6N2O - chains A and C of the 4 polymer chains in the assembly; structure by X-ray diffraction, 2.82 A resolution.

== Chain A (and C) ==
Protein: Pyruvate flavodoxin/ferredoxin oxidoreductase domain protein
Source organism: Magnetococcus marinus (strain ATCC BAA-1437 / JCM 17883 / MC-1)
Notes: chain C of this document is another copy of the same molecule, construct and numbering; everything in this record applies to it too
Reference sequence: A0L8G4 (A0L8G4_MAGMM); residue numbers follow UniProt; this construct covers 1-573
Amino-acid sequence (573 residues; row label = number of the first residue in the row):
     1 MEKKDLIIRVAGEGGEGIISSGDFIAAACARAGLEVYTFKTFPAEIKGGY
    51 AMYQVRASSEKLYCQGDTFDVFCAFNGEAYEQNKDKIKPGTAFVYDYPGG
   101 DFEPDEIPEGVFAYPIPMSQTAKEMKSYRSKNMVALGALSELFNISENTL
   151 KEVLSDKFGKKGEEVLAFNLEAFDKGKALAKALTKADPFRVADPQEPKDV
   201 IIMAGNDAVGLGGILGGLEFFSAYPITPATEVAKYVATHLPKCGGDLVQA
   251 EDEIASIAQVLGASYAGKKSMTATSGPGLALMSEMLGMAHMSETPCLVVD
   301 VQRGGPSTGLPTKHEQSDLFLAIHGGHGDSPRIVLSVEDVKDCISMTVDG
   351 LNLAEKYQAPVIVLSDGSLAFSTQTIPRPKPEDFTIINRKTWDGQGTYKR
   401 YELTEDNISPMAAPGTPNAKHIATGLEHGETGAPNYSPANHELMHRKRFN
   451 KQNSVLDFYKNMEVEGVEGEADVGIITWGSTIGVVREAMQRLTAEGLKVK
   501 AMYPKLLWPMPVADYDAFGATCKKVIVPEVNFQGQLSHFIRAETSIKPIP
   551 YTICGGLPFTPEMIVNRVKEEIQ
Disordered / not traced: 1
Ligand contacts:
  - 2-oxoglutaric acid (AKG): Ile226, Thr227, Arg303, Thr308, Pro311
  - coenzyme A (COA): Gly14, Gly15, Glu16, Gly17, Ile18, Ile19, Ser20, Phe42, Pro43, Arg129, Ser130, Asn132, Met133, Lys157, Phe158, Asn169, Lys234
  - succinyl-coenzyme A / thiamine diphosphate: Glu284, Leu426, Tyr436
  - thiamine diphosphate (TPP): Tyr224, Pro225, Ile226, Glu253, Pro277, Leu281, Arg303
From the paper describing this entry:
  - binding site for succinyl-coenzyme A: Ser20, Ala44, Glu45, Ile46, Arg129, Asn132, Lys157, Phe158, Lys161, Asn169, Thr227, Arg303
  - binding site for coenzyme A: Ser20, Asn132, Lys157
  - conformationally variable residues (domain motion): Glu45
  - binding site for 2-oxoglutaric acid: Thr227, Arg303
  - mutagenesis - T227A, R303A: abolished catalytic activity on 2-oxoglutarate
  - mutagenesis - E45Q: decreased catalytic activity
  - mutagenesis - Y436F: unchanged catalytic activity
  - mutagenesis - I46A (2033+/-206 min-1): unchanged catalytic activity on benzyl viologen (BV)

== How chain A and chain C interact ==
Residue-residue contacts (132):
  Ile254(A) with Leu281(C), hydrophobic
  Gly276(A) with His327(C)
  Pro277(A) with Glu284(C); His327(C)
  Ala280(A) with Ala280(C); Ser283(C); His327(C)
  Leu281(A) with Glu284(C)
  Ser283(A) with Ala280(C)
  Glu284(A) with Pro277(C); Leu281(C)
  Gly287(A) with Ser307(C)
  Met288(A) with Ser307(C)
  His290(A) with Pro306(C)
  Met291(A) with Pro306(C); Ser307(C)
  Gly305(A) with His441(C), hydrogen bond (backbone-side chain); His445(C)
  Pro306(A) with His290(C); Met291(C); His327(C); Asp329(C); Ser330(C); Gly425(C); His445(C)
  Ser307(A) with Gly287(C); Met288(C); Met291(C); His327(C), hydrogen bond (backbone-side chain); Gly425(C), hydrogen bond (side chain-backbone)
  Thr308(A) with Gly425(C), hydrogen bond (backbone-backbone); Leu426(C)
  Gly309(A) with Gly425(C), hydrogen bond (backbone-backbone); Leu426(C); Glu427(C), hydrogen bond (backbone-backbone); Tyr436(C)
  Leu310(A) with Tyr436(C); His441(C)
  Pro311(A) with Leu426(C); Tyr436(C)
  Lys313(A) with Tyr436(C)
  Glu315(A) with His441(C), salt bridge
  Ser317(A) with Gly328(C), hydrogen bond (backbone-backbone); Asp329(C)
  Asp318(A) with His327(C); Gly328(C), hydrogen bond (side chain-backbone)
  Phe320(A) with His324(C)
  Leu321(A) with His324(C); Gly325(C); Gly326(C); His327(C)
  His324(A) with Phe320(C); Leu321(C); His324(C), hydrogen bond; His538(C)
  Gly325(A) with Leu321(C)
  Gly326(A) with Leu321(C)
  His327(A) with Gly276(C); Pro277(C); Ala280(C); Pro306(C); Ser307(C), hydrogen bond (side chain-backbone); Asp318(C); Leu321(C)
  Gly328(A) with Ser317(C), hydrogen bond (backbone-backbone); Asp318(C), hydrogen bond (backbone-side chain); Gln535(C)
  Asp329(A) with Pro306(C); Ser317(C); Phe532(C), hydrogen bond (side chain-backbone); Gln533(C), hydrogen bond (side chain-backbone); Gln535(C), hydrogen bond
  Ser330(A) with Pro306(C)
  Gly425(A) with Pro306(C); Ser307(C), hydrogen bond (backbone-side chain); Thr308(C), hydrogen bond (backbone-backbone); Gly309(C), hydrogen bond (backbone-backbone)
  Leu426(A) with Thr308(C); Gly309(C); Pro311(C)
  Glu427(A) with Gly309(C), hydrogen bond (backbone-backbone); Leu310(C)
  Tyr436(A) with Ala44(C); Glu45(C), hydrogen bond; Leu310(C); Lys313(C)
  Pro438(A) with Gly555(C); Leu557(C), hydrophobic
  His441(A) with Gly305(C), hydrogen bond (side chain-backbone); Leu310(C); Glu315(C), salt bridge; Cys554(C)
  Glu442(A) with Ile553(C); Cys554(C), hydrogen bond (side chain-backbone); Gly555(C), hydrogen bond (side chain-backbone)
  His445(A) with Gly305(C); Pro306(C); Phe532(C); Cys554(C)
  Arg446(A) with Phe532(C)
  Phe449(A) with Phe532(C), hydrophobic; Gln533(C)
  Asn531(A) with Asp329(C)
  Phe532(A) with Asp329(C), hydrogen bond (backbone-side chain); His445(C); Arg446(C); Phe449(C), hydrophobic
  Gln533(A) with Asp329(C), hydrogen bond (backbone-side chain); Phe449(C)
  Gln535(A) with Gly328(C); Asp329(C), hydrogen bond
  His538(A) with His324(C); His538(C), hydrogen bond; Phe539(C); Ala542(C); Glu543(C), salt bridge
  Phe539(A) with His538(C)
  Arg541(A) with Arg541(C); Ala542(C), hydrogen bond (side chain-backbone); Glu543(C), salt bridge
  Ala542(A) with His538(C); Arg541(C), hydrogen bond (backbone-side chain); Ala542(C), hydrophobic
  Glu543(A) with His538(C), salt bridge; Arg541(C), salt bridge
  Ile553(A) with Glu442(C)
  Cys554(A) with His441(C); Glu442(C), hydrogen bond (backbone-side chain); His445(C)
  Gly555(A) with Pro438(C); Glu442(C), hydrogen bond (backbone-side chain)
  Leu557(A) with Pro438(C), hydrophobic
Interface residues without a listed pair, chain A (57 interface residues in all): Asn435, Arg448, Gly556
Interface residues without a listed pair, chain C (59 interface residues in all): Ile254, Ser437, Arg448, Asn531, Gly556

== Overview ==
57 residues of chain A face 59 of chain C across their interface, with 31 hydrogen bonds and 6 salt bridges.
Polar pairs include Glu315(A)-His441(C), His538(A)-Glu543(C) and Arg541(A)-Glu543(C). From the paper: a
binding site for succinyl-coenzyme A at Ser20(A), Ala44(A) and Glu45(A) among others; T227A and R303A of chain
A abolish catalytic activity on 2-oxoglutarate; 5 substitutions were tested in all.
Both chains are Pyruvate flavodoxin/ferredoxin oxidoreductase domain protein (Magnetococcus marinus (strain
ATCC BAA-1437 / JCM 17883 / MC-1)). Entry 6N2O (2-oxoglutarate:ferredoxin oxidoreductase from Magnetococcus
marinus with 2-oxoglutarate, coenzyme A and succinyl-CoA bound) was determined by X-ray diffraction, deposited
together with 6N2N.
